Entry 5WXP (X-ray diffraction, 1.75 A resolution); this record covers chains U and P.

== Chain U ==
Molecule: Urokinase-type plasminogen activator chain B
From: Homo sapiens
Notes: EC 3.4.21.73
UniProt: P00749 (UROK_HUMAN); the construct lacks a stretch of the UniProt sequence and is renumbered around it, so the offset changes along the chain: 16-37 = UniProt 179-200; 38-60 = UniProt 205-227; 63-97 = UniProt 234-268; 98-110 = UniProt 271-283; 5 more segments
Sequence (253 residues; each row starts with the number of its first residue; note: 1 number in that range is skipped by the numbering (no residue carries it; nothing is unmodelled there); a row labelled like 37A-37D holds insertion residues (37A, then the next letters in order)):
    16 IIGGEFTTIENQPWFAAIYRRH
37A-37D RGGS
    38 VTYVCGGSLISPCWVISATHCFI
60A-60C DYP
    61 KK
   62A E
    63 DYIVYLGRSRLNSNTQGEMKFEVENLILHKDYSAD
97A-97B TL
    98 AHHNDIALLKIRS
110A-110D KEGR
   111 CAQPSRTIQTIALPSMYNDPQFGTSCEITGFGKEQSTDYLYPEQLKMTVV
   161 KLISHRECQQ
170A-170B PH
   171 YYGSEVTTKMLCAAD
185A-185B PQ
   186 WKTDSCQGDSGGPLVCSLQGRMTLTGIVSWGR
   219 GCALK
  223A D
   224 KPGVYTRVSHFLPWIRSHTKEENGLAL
Not modelled in the structure: 246-250
Disulfides: Cys-42/Cys-58, Cys-50/Cys-111, Cys-136/Cys-201, Cys-168/Cys-182, Cys-191/Cys-220
Construct notes: engineered mutation Ala-122 (Cys299 in P00749), Gln-145 (Asn322 in P00749)
Ligand contacts: alanine / cysteine: His-57, Tyr-94, Ala-96, Asp-97, His-99
UniProt features mapped onto this chain:
  - active site (Charge relay system): His-57, Asp-102, Ser-195
  - modified residue: Ser-146 (Phosphoserine)

== Chain P ==
Molecule: upain-2-3-W3A peptide
Sequence (4 residues; each row starts with the number of its first residue):
     1 CSAX
Covalent attachments: cysteine (CYS) linked to Cys-1
Modified / non-standard residues: 7XC ((2R)-2-azanyl-3-(4-carbamimidamidophenyl)propanoic acid) at position 4

== Interface between chain U and chain P ==
Residue-residue contacts (24; chain U residue first):
  His-57(U) / Ala-3(P)
  His-57(U) / 7XC_4(P)
  Leu-97B(U) / Ser-2(P)  hydrogen bond (backbone-side chain)
  His-99(U) / Ser-2(P)  hydrogen bond
  His-99(U) / Ala-3(P)
  Asp-189(U) / 7XC_4(P)
  Ser-190(U) / 7XC_4(P)
  Cys-191(U) / 7XC_4(P)
  Gln-192(U) / 7XC_4(P)
  Gly-193(U) / 7XC_4(P)  hydrogen bond (backbone-backbone)
  Asp-194(U) / 7XC_4(P)
  Ser-195(U) / 7XC_4(P)  hydrogen bond (side chain-backbone)
  Val-213(U) / 7XC_4(P)
  Ser-214(U) / 7XC_4(P)
  Trp-215(U) / Ser-2(P)
  Trp-215(U) / 7XC_4(P)
  Gly-216(U) / Ser-2(P)  hydrogen bond (backbone-backbone)
  Gly-216(U) / 7XC_4(P)
  Arg-217(U) / 7XC_4(P)
  Gly-219(U) / 7XC_4(P)
  Cys-220(U) / 7XC_4(P)
  Lys-224(U) / 7XC_4(P)
  Pro-225(U) / 7XC_4(P)
  Gly-226(U) / 7XC_4(P)
Other interface residues (no listed pair), chain U (22 interface residues in all): Tyr-172, Ala-221

== Overview ==
Chain U and chain P form an interface of 22 and 3 residues respectively; the contacts include 5 hydrogen
bonds. Polar contacts include Leu-97B(U)/Ser-2(P), His-99(U)/Ser-2(P) and Ser-195(U)/7XC_4(P). Alanine /
cysteine is bound between chain U and chain P.
Here chain U is Urokinase-type plasminogen activator chain B (Homo sapiens) and chain P is upain-2-3-W3A
peptide. Entry 5WXP (Crystal structure of uPA in complex with upain-2-3-W3A) was determined by X-ray
diffraction (same publication as 5WXF and 5WXO).
